3UYU - chains A and B; structure by X-ray diffraction, 1.57 A resolution.

# Chain A (and B)
Protein: Antifreeze protein
Notes: chain B of this document is another copy of the same molecule, construct and numbering; everything in this record applies to it too
Reference sequence: C7F6X3 (C7F6X3_9BASI); numbering as in UniProt (aligned over 21-261)
Sequence (241 residues; row label = number of the first residue in the row):
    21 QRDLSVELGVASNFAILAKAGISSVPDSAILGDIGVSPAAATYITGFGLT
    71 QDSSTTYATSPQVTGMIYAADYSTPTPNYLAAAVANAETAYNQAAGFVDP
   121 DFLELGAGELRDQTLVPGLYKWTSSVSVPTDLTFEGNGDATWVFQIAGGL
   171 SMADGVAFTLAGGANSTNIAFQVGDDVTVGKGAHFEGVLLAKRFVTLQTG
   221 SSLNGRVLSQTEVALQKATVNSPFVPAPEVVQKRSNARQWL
Unresolved in the structure: 74, 253-261 (chain B: 72-73, 253-261)
Construct notes: engineered mutation Mse86 (Leu in C7F6X3), Mse172 (Leu in C7F6X3)
Modified residues: Mse86 (selenomethionine; parent Met); Mse172 (selenomethionine; parent Met)
UniProt features mapped onto this chain:
  - site (Ice-binding): T65, S147, A234
  - glycosylation: N185 (N-linked (GlcNAc...) asparagine)
  - mutagenesis: S43 (S43Y: Has 35% thermal hysteresis (TH) activity of that of the wild-type), A49 (A49Y: Has 89% thermal hysteresis (TH) activity of that of the wild-type), T65 (T65Y: Has 28% thermal hysteresis (TH) activity of that of the wild-type), T109 (T109Y: Has 92% thermal hysteresis (TH) activity of that of the wild-type), S147 (S147Y: Has 62% thermal hysteresis (TH) activity of that of the wild-type. Loss of TH activity; when associated with Y-234), S171 (S171Y: Has 67% thermal hysteresis (TH) activity of that of the wild-type), T198 (T198Y: Has 50% thermal hysteresis (TH) activity of that of the wild-type), T216 (T216Y: Has 59% thermal hysteresis (TH) activity of that of the wild-type), S222 (S222Y: Has 64% thermal hysteresis (TH) activity of that of the wild-type), A234 (A234Y: Has 47% thermal hysteresis (TH) activity of that of the wild-type. Loss of TH activity; when associated with Y-147), T239 (T239Y: No effect on thermal hysteresis (TH) activity), F244 to L261 (Has 13% higher thermal hysteresis (TH) activity compared to the wild-type. Loss of homodimerization)
From the paper describing this entry:
  - self-association interface (contacts with another copy of this molecule); pairs are residue here / residue on that copy: V251-P58 (hydrogen bond), V251-A60 (hydrogen bond), V30, A90, A90, P95, P97, Y99, A101, A101, A102, P243, P248, V250
  - contacts within the chain: F67-S80 (hydrogen bond), L28-N106, S25-Q113 (hydrogen bond), L24-L139 (hydrophobic contact), F117-L139 (hydrophobic contact), P120-L139 (hydrophobic contact), L139-V163 (hydrophobic contact), F122-Y140 (pi stacking), Y140-F164 (pi stacking), K141-Q165, L125-W142 (hydrophobic contact), L130-W142 (hydrophobic contact), W142-V146 (hydrophobic contact), W142-F164 (hydrophobic contact), W142-I166 (hydrophobic contact)
  - mutagenesis - N185A, N185Q: decreased localization

# Interface between chain A and chain B
Pairs across the interface - 44 pairs, chain A then chain B:
  V30(A) - A102(B)  hydrophobic
  N33(A) - N98(B)
  P58(A) - E249(B)
  P58(A) - V250(B)
  P58(A) - V251(B)  hydrogen bond (backbone-backbone)
  A59(A) - V251(B)
  A60(A) - V250(B)  hydrophobic
  A60(A) - V251(B)  hydrogen bond (backbone-backbone)
  A60(A) - Q252(B)
  Y63(A) - V251(B)
  Y63(A) - Q252(B)  hydrogen bond (side chain-backbone)
  T76(A) - T94(B)
  Y77(A) - T94(B)
  Y88(A) - T94(B)
  Y88(A) - P95(B)
  A90(A) - V250(B)
  T94(A) - T76(B)
  T94(A) - Y77(B)
  T94(A) - Y88(B)
  P95(A) - Y88(B)
  P95(A) - T96(B)
  P95(A) - Y99(B)  hydrophobic
  T96(A) - P95(B)
  N98(A) - N33(B)
  N98(A) - Y99(B)
  N98(A) - A247(B)
  Y99(A) - P95(B)  hydrophobic
  Y99(A) - N98(B)  hydrogen bond
  Y99(A) - Y99(B)  hydrophobic
  A101(A) - P248(B)
  A102(A) - V30(B)  hydrophobic
  P248(A) - P97(B)
  P248(A) - N98(B)
  P248(A) - A101(B)  hydrophobic
  E249(A) - P58(B)
  V250(A) - P58(B)
  V250(A) - A60(B)  hydrophobic
  V250(A) - A90(B)
  V251(A) - P58(B)  hydrogen bond (backbone-backbone)
  V251(A) - A59(B)
  V251(A) - A60(B)  hydrogen bond (backbone-backbone)
  V251(A) - Y63(B)
  Q252(A) - A60(B)
  Q252(A) - Y63(B)  hydrogen bond (backbone-side chain)
Other interface residues (no listed pair), chain A (27 interface residues in all): S57, T62, Mse86, D91, V245
Other interface residues (no listed pair), chain B (26 interface residues in all): Mse86, D91

# In short
Chain A and chain B form an interface of 27 and 26 residues respectively, with 7 hydrogen bonds. Polar
contacts include Y63(A)-Q252(B), Y99(A)-N98(B) and P58(A)-V251(B). Curated annotation (UniProt) lists 11
mutagenesis sites on chain A. From the paper: N185A and N185Q of chain A reduce localization; a
self-association interface involving V30(A), A90(A) and P95(A) among others.
Both chains are Antifreeze protein. Entry 3UYU (Structural basis for the antifreeze activity of an ice-binding
protein (LeIBP) from Arctic yeast) was determined by X-ray diffraction, deposited together with 3UYV.
